PDB entry 5M5M | electron microscopy, 9.30 A resolution (very low resolution: no residue pairs are listed; an interface is given only as per-side residue counts) | chains A and B of the 3 polymer chains in the assembly

[Chain A]
Name: Tubulin alpha-1D chain
Organism: Bos taurus
UniProtKB: Q2HJ86 (TBA1D_BOVIN); residue numbers follow UniProt; this construct covers 1-452
Sequence (452 residues; numbered 1 to 452; the number before each row is that of its first residue):
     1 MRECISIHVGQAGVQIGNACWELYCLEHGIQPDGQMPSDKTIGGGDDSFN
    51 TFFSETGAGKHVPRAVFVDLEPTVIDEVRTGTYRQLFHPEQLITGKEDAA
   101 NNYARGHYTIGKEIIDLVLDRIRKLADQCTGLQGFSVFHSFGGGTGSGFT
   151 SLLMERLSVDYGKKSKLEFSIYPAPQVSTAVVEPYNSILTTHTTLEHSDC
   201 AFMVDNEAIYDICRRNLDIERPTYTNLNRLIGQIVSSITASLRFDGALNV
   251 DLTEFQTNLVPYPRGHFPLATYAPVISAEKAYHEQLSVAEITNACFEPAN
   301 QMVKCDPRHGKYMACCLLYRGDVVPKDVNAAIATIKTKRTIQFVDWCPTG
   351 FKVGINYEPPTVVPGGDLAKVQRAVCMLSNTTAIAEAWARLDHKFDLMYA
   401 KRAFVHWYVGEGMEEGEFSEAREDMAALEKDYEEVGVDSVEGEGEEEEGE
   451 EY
Disordered / not traced: 1, 35-60, 440-452
Sequence notes: conflict Ile7 (Val in Q2HJ86), Ile114 (Leu in Q2HJ86), Ser136 (Leu in Q2HJ86), Val137 (Ile in Q2HJ86), Gly265 (Ile in Q2HJ86), Glu358 (Gln in Q2HJ86), Val437 (Met in Q2HJ86), Glu450 (Asp in Q2HJ86)
Swiss-Prot annotation at these positions:
  - motif: Met1 to Cys4 (MREC motif)
  - active site: Glu254
  - binding site (GTP): Gln11, Glu71, Ser140, Gly144, Thr145, Thr179, Asn206, Asn228
  - binding site (Mg(2+)): Glu71
  - site: Tyr452 (Involved in polymerization)
  - modified residue: Lys40 (N6-acetyllysine), Tyr282 (3'-nitrotyrosine), Ser439 (Phosphoserine), Glu446 (5-glutamyl polyglutamate), Tyr452 (3'-nitrotyrosine)
Residues lining bound ligands: GTP (guanosine-5'-triphosphate): Gln11, Ala12, Ala99, Tyr172, Pro173

[Chain B]
Name: Tubulin beta-2B chain
Organism: Bos taurus
UniProtKB: Q6B856 (TBB2B_BOVIN); residues 1-445 here = UniProt positions 1-445
Sequence (445 residues; numbered 1 to 445; the number before each row is that of its first residue):
     1 MREIVHIQAGQCGNQIGAKFWEVISDEHGIDPTGSYHGDSDLQLERINVY
    51 YNEAAGNKYVPRAILVDLEPGTMDSVRSGPFGQIFRPDNFVFGQSGAGNN
   101 WAKGHYTEGAELVDSVLDVVRKESESCDCLQGFQLTHSLGGGTGSGMGTL
   151 LISKIREEYPDRIMNTFSVVPSPKVSDTVVEPYNATLSVHQLVENTDETY
   201 CIDNEALYDICFRTLKLTTPTYGDLNHLVSATMSGVTTCLRFPGQLNADL
   251 RKLAVNMVPFPRLHFFMPGFAPLTSRGSQQYRALTVPELTQQMFDAKNMM
   301 AACDPRHGRYLTVAAVFRGRMSMKEVDEQMLNVQNKNSSYFVEWIPNNVK
   351 TAVCDIPPRGLKMSATFIGNSTAIQELFKRISEQFTAMFRRKAFLHWYTG
   401 EGMDEMEFTEAESNMNDLVSEYQQYQDATADEQGEFEEEEGEDEA
Disordered / not traced: 1, 428-445
Sequence notes: conflict Ala55 (Thr in Q6B856), Val170 (Met in Q6B856), Ala296 (Ser in Q6B856), Val316 (Ile in Q6B856)
Swiss-Prot annotation at these positions:
  - motif: Met1 to Ile4 (MREI motif)
  - binding site (GTP): Gln11, Glu69, Ser138, Gly142, Thr143, Gly144, Asn204, Asn226
  - binding site (Mg(2+)): Glu69
  - modified residue: Ser40 (Phosphoserine), Lys58 (N6-acetyllysine), Ser172 (Phosphoserine), Thr285 (Phosphothreonine), Thr290 (Phosphothreonine), Arg318 (Omega-N-methylarginine), Glu438 (5-glutamyl polyglutamate)
  - cross-link (Glycyl lysine isopeptide (Lys-Gly)): Lys58 (interchain with G-Cter in ubiquitin), Lys324 (interchain with G-Cter in ubiquitin)
Residues lining bound ligands:
  - GDP (guanosine-5'-diphosphate): Gln11, Cys12, Gln15, Ile16, Gly141, Gly142, Thr143, Gly144, Pro171
  - taxol (TA1): Val23, Asp224, His227, Leu228, Ala231, Leu273, Thr274, Arg276, Pro358, Arg359, Gly360, Leu361

[Interface between chain A and chain B]
No residue of chain A is in contact with chain B in this assembly.

[Summary]
Chain A and chain B make no direct contact in this assembly. Bound to chain A: GTP. Bound to chain B: GDP and
taxol. UniProt lists active-site residue Glu254(A), 8 GTP-binding residues and Mg2+-binding residue Glu71(A)
on chain A; 8 GTP-binding residues on chain B.
Chain A is Tubulin alpha-1D chain and chain B is Tubulin beta-2B chain, both from Bos taurus; the structure,
Pseudo-atomic model of microtubule-bound S.pombe kinesin-5 motor domain in the AMPPNP state (based on
cryo-electron microscopy ..., was determined by electron microscopy, deposited together with 5M5I, 5M5L, 5M5N
and 5M5O.
